Entry 7TO0 (electron microscopy, 3.50 A resolution); this record covers chains A and C of the 3 polymer chains in the assembly.

== Chain A ==
Protein: Antiviral innate immune response receptor RIG-I
From: Homo sapiens
Notes: EC 3.6.4.13
UniProt: O95786 (DDX58_HUMAN); residues 1-925 here = UniProt positions 1-925
Amino-acid sequence (925 residues; row label = number of the first residue in the row):
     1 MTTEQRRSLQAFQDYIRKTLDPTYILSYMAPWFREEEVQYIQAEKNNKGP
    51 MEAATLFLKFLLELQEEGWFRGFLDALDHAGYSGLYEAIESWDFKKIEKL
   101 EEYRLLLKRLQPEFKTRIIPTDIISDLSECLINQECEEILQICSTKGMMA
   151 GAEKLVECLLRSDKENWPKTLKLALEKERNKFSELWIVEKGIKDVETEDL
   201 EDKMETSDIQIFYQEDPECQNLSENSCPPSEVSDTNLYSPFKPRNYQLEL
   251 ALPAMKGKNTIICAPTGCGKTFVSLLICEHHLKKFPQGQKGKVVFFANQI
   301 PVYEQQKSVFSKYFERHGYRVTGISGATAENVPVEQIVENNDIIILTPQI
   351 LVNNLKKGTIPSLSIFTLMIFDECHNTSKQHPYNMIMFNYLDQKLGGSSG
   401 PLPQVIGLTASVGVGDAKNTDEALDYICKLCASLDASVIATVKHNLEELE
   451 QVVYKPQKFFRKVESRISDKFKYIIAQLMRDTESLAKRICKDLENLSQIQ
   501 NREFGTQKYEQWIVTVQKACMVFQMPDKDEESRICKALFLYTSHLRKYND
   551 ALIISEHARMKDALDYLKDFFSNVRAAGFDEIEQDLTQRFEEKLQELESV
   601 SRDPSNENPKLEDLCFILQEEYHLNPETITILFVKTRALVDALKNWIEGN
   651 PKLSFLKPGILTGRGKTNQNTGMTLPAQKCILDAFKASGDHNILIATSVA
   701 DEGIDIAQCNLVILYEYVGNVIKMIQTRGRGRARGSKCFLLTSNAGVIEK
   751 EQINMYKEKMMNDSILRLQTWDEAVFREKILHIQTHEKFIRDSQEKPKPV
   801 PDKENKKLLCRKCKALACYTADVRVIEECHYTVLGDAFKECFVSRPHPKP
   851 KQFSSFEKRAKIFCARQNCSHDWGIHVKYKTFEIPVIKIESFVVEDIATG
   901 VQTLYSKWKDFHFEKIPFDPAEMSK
Disordered / not traced: 1-240, 923-925
Curated features (UniProtKB/Swiss-Prot):
  - motif: Asp-372 to His-375 (DECH box)
  - binding site (ATP): Ala-264 to Thr-271
  - binding site (Zn(2+)): Cys-810, Cys-813, Cys-864, Cys-869
  - modified residue: Ser-8 (Microbial infection: Phosphoserine), Thr-170 (Phosphothreonine), Asn-495 (Microbial infection: Deamidated asparagine), Asn-549 (Microbial infection: Deamidated asparagine), Thr-770 (Phosphothreonine), Ser-854 (Phosphoserine), Ser-855 (Phosphoserine), Lys-858 (N6-acetyllysine), Lys-909 (N6-acetyllysine)
  - cross-link (Glycyl lysine isopeptide (Lys-Gly)): Lys-48 (interchain with G-Cter in ubiquitin), Lys-96 (interchain with G-Cter in ubiquitin), Lys-154 (interchain with G-Cter in ubiquitin), Lys-164 (interchain with G-Cter in ubiquitin), Lys-172 (interchain with G-Cter in ubiquitin), Lys-181 (interchain with G-Cter in ubiquitin), Lys-193 (interchain with G-Cter in ubiquitin), Lys-203 (interchain with G-Cter in ubiquitin), Lys-812 (interchain with G-Cter in ubiquitin)
Metal / ion sites: Zn2+: Cys-810, Cys-864, Cys-869
What the authors report for this chain:
  - binding site for OHdsRNA: Asn-668
  - contacts within the chain: Asn-668/His-847
  - mutagenesis - N668A: increased signaling in response to 5'-p and 5'-OH RNA duplexes
  - mutagenesis - Y454A, N668D, N668E: increased signaling in response to endogenous host RNA
  - mutagenesis - Y454A, N668D, N668E: increased signaling in response to p1dsRNA
  - mutagenesis - Y454A, N668D, N668E: increased signaling in response to OHdsRNA
  - mutagenesis - S411L: abolished signaling in response to p3dsRNA
  - mutagenesis - C268F, E373A, E373Q: increased signaling in response to OHSLR30
  - mutagenesis - N668D, N668E: increased signaling in response to p1dsRNA and OHdsRNA

== Chain C ==
Molecule: OHdsRNA
Sequence (24 nucleotides; each row starts with the number of its first residue):
     1 GGACGUACGUCGCGACGUACGUCC
Disordered / not traced: 1-12

== Interface between chain A and chain C ==
Residue-residue contacts (39; chain A residue first):
  Asn-298(A) with U22(C), hydrogen bond to the sugar; C23(C), sugar contact
  Gln-299(A) with U22(C), sugar contact; C23(C), phosphate contact
  Ile-300(A) with C23(C), hydrogen bond to the phosphate; C24(C), phosphate contact
  Ser-325(A) with C24(C), phosphate contact
  Gly-326(A) with C24(C), hydrogen bond to the phosphate
  Thr-347(A) with C23(C), phosphate contact; C24(C), phosphate contact
  Gln-349(A) with C23(C), sugar contact; C24(C), sugar contact
  Ile-350(A) with C24(C), sugar contact
  Asn-353(A) with C24(C), hydrogen bond to the sugar
  Gln-507(A) with G17(C), base contact; U18(C), hydrogen bond to the base
  Glu-510(A) with U18(C), hydrogen bond to the sugar
  Gln-511(A) with G17(C), hydrogen bond to the sugar
  Val-514(A) with G17(C), phosphate contact
  Lys-518(A) with G17(C), phosphate contact
  Arg-546(A) with U18(C), hydrogen bond to the phosphate; A19(C), salt bridge to the phosphate
  Lys-635(A) with C20(C), sugar contact
  Arg-637(A) with C20(C), salt bridge to the phosphate; G21(C), salt bridge to the phosphate
  Thr-662(A) with G21(C), phosphate contact
  Arg-664(A) with U22(C), salt bridge to the phosphate; C23(C), salt bridge to the phosphate
  Gly-665(A) with U22(C), hydrogen bond to the phosphate
  Thr-667(A) with C23(C), base contact
  Thr-697(A) with C20(C), phosphate contact; G21(C), phosphate contact
  Ser-698(A) with C20(C), sugar contact
  Val-699(A) with G21(C), phosphate contact; U22(C), phosphate contact
  Glu-702(A) with G21(C), hydrogen bond to the sugar
  Lys-851(A) with C24(C), base contact
  Phe-853(A) with C24(C), sugar contact
  Ser-906(A) with G17(C), hydrogen bond to the phosphate
Also at the interface, not in a pair above, chain A (34 interface residues in all): Pro-301, Thr-636, Ala-638, Gly-663, Ser-854, Asp-910
Also at the interface, not in a pair above, chain C (9 interface residues in all): C16

== Overview ==
Chain A and chain C form an interface of 34 and 9 residues respectively, with 11 hydrogen bonds and 5 salt
bridges. Polar contacts include Gln-507(A)/U18(C), Asn-298(A)/U22(C) and Asn-353(A)/C24(C). From the paper: a
binding site for OHdsRNA at Asn-668(A); Y454A, N668D and N668E of chain A increase signaling in response to
endogenous host RNA; 8 substitutions were tested in all.
Here chain A is Antiviral innate immune response receptor RIG-I (Homo sapiens) and chain C is OHdsRNA. Entry
7TO0 (Cryo-EM structure of RIG-I in complex with OHdsRNA) was determined by electron microscopy (same
publication as 7TNX, 7TNY, 7TNZ, 7TO1, 7TO2, 8DVR, 8DVS and 8DVU).
